6GFX - chains B and C of the 4 polymer chains in the assembly; structure by X-ray diffraction, 1.83 A resolution.

# Chain B
Protein: Elongin-C
Source organism: Homo sapiens
Reference sequence: Q15369 (ELOC_HUMAN); residues 17-112 here = UniProt positions 17-112
Amino-acid sequence (97 residues; each row starts with the number of its first residue):
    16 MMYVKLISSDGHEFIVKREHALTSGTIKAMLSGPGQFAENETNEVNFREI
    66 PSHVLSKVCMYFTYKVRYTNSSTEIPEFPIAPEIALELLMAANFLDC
Unresolved in the structure: 49-57
Construct notes: initiating methionine (16)

# Chain C
Protein: von Hippel-Lindau disease tumor suppressor
Source organism: Homo sapiens
Reference sequence: P40337 (VHL_HUMAN); residues 54-213 here = UniProt positions 54-213
Amino-acid sequence (160 residues; each row starts with the number of its first residue):
    54 MEAGRPRPVLRSVNSREPSQVIFCNRSPRVVLPVWLNFDGEPQPYPTLPP
   104 GTGRRIHSYRGHLWLFRDAGTHDGLLVNQTELFVPSLNVDGQPIFANITL
   154 PVYTLKERCLQVVRSLVKPENYRRLDIVRSLYEDLEDHPNVQKDLERLTQ
   204 ERIAHQRMGD
Unresolved in the structure: 54-60, 208-213
Swiss-Prot annotation at these positions:
  - region: Thr157 to Val166 (Interaction with Elongin BC complex)
  - natural variant: Leu63 (L63P: In PCC), Arg64 (R64P: In PCC), Ser65 (S65A: In PCC; S65L: In VHLD; S65W: In VHLD), Val66 to Gln73 (deletion: In VHLD), Ser68 (S68W: In PCC and VHLD), Glu70 (E70K: In VHLD), Val74 (V74G: In VHLD), Ile75 (deletion: In VHLD), Phe76 (F76I: In VHLD; F76L: In VHLD; F76S: In VHLD; deletion: In VHLD), Asn78 (N78H: In VHLD; N78S: In VHLD; N78T: In VHLD), Arg79 (R79P: In VHLD), Ser80 (S80I: In VHLD; S80N: In PCC and VHLD; S80R: In VHLD), 64 further natural variant entries in UniProt
  - mutagenesis: Tyr98 (Y98N: No interaction with HIF1A. No HIF1A degradation)

# Interface between chain B and chain C
Residue-residue contacts - 40 pairs, chain B then chain C:
  Tyr76(B) - Val155(C)
  Tyr76(B) - Tyr156(C)  hydrogen bond (side chain-backbone)
  Tyr76(B) - Thr157(C)
  Tyr76(B) - Leu158(C)  hydrogen bond (side chain-backbone)
  Tyr83(B) - Val155(C)
  Thr84(B) - Val155(C)
  Asn85(B) - Gln132(C)
  Ser86(B) - Gln132(C)  hydrogen bond (backbone-side chain)
  Ser87(B) - Gln132(C)
  Glu89(B) - Arg79(C)
  Ile90(B) - Leu153(C)
  Ile90(B) - Val155(C)  hydrophobic
  Pro91(B) - Leu153(C)
  Glu92(B) - Pro81(C)
  Glu92(B) - Arg82(C)  salt bridge
  Glu92(B) - Leu153(C)
  Glu92(B) - Arg161(C)  salt bridge
  Phe93(B) - Leu158(C)  hydrophobic
  Phe93(B) - Arg161(C)  hydrogen bond (backbone-side chain)
  Ile95(B) - Arg161(C)
  Ile95(B) - Cys162(C)  hydrophobic
  Pro97(B) - Leu169(C)  hydrophobic
  Ala100(B) - Val165(C)  hydrophobic
  Leu101(B) - Val166(C)  hydrophobic
  Leu103(B) - Cys162(C)  hydrophobic
  Leu104(B) - Lys159(C)
  Leu104(B) - Cys162(C)
  Leu104(B) - Leu163(C)  hydrophobic
  Leu104(B) - Leu184(C)  hydrophobic
  Met105(B) - Asp179(C)
  Met105(B) - Ile180(C)  hydrophobic
  Met105(B) - Val181(C)
  Met105(B) - Leu184(C)  hydrophobic
  Ala107(B) - Leu158(C)  hydrophobic
  Ala107(B) - Lys159(C)
  Asn108(B) - Lys159(C)  hydrogen bond
  Asn108(B) - Leu184(C)
  Cys112(B) - Thr157(C)
  Cys112(B) - Leu158(C)  hydrogen bond (backbone-backbone)
  Cys112(B) - Lys159(C)  hydrogen bond (backbone-backbone)
Also at the interface, not in a pair above, chain B (25 interface residues in all): Val73, Tyr79, Lys80, Thr88
Also at the interface, not in a pair above, chain C (25 interface residues in all): Thr152, Pro154, Gln164, Leu178, Ser183

# Summary
The chain B/chain C interface involves 25 residues from each chain; the contacts include 7 hydrogen bonds and
2 salt bridges. Polar pairs include Glu92(B)-Arg82(C), Glu92(B)-Arg161(C) and Tyr76(B)-Tyr156(C). UniProt
lists one mutagenesis site on chain C.
Here chain B is Elongin-C and chain C is von Hippel-Lindau disease tumor suppressor, both from Homo sapiens.
Entry 6GFX (pVHL:EloB:EloC in complex with modified HIF-1a CODD peptide containing
(3R,4S)-3-fluoro-4-hydroxyproline (ligand 13a)) was determined by X-ray diffraction (same publication as 6GFY
and 6GFZ).
